4U2D - chain A; structure by X-ray diffraction, 1.67 A resolution.

[Chain A]
Protein: Carboxymethylenebutenolidase
Organism: Pseudomonas sp
Notes: EC 3.1.1.45
UniProtKB: P0A115 (CLCD_PSESB); numbering as in UniProt (aligned over 1-236)
Chain sequence (236 residues; row label = number of the first residue in the row):
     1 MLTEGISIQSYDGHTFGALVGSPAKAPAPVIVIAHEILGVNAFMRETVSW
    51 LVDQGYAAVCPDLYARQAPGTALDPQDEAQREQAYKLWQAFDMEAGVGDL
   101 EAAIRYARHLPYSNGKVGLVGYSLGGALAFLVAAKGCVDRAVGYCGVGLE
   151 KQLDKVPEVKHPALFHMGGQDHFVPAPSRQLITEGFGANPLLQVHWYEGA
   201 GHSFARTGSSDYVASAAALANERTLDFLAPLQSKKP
Unresolved in the structure: 234-236
Construct notes: engineered mutation His35 (Gln in P0A115), Leu38 (Phe in P0A115), Leu110 (Gln in P0A115), Ser123 (Cys in P0A115), Cys137 (Tyr in P0A115), Cys145 (Tyr in P0A115), Asp154 (Lys in P0A115), Gly199 (Glu in P0A115), Gly208 (Ser in P0A115), Asp211 (Gly in P0A115); conflict Ala79 (Arg in P0A115), Thr224 (Arg in P0A115)
Swiss-Prot annotation at these positions:
  - active site: Asp171, His202

[Summary]
UniProt lists active-site residues Asp171 and His202.
Chain A is Carboxymethylenebutenolidase (Pseudomonas sp); the structure, Crystal structure of dienelactone
hydrolase S-2 variant (Q35H, F38L, Q110L, C123S, Y137C, Y145C, N154D, E199G, S208G ..., was determined by
X-ray diffraction (same publication as 4U2B, 4U2C, 4U2E, 4U2F and 4U2G).
